PDB entry 3GGV | X-ray diffraction, 3.09 A resolution | chains B and A

Chain B (and A):
Name: V-1 protease
From: Human immunodeficiency virus 1
Notes: chain A of this document is another copy of the same molecule, construct and numbering; everything in this record applies to it too
Reference sequence: Q9Q2G8 (Q9Q2G8_9HIV1); residue numbers follow UniProt; this construct covers 1-99
Chain sequence (99 residues; each row starts with the number of its first residue):
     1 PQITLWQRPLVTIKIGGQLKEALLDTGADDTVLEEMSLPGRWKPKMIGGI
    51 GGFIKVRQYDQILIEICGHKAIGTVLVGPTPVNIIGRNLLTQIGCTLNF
Ligand contacts: GGV (methyl [(1S)-1-{[(1R,3S,4S)-3-hydroxy-4-{[(2S)-2-(3-{[6-(1-hydroxy-1-methylethyl)pyridin-2-yl]methyl}-2-oxo-2,3-dihydro-1H-imidazol-1-yl)-3,3-dimethylbutanoyl]amino}-5-phenyl-1-(4-pyridin-2-ylbenzyl)pentyl]carbamoyl}-2,2-dimethylpropyl]carbamate): Arg8, Leu23, Asp25, Gly27, Ala28, Asp29, Asp30, Val32, Ile47, Gly49, Ile50, Pro81, Val82, Ile84

Interface between chain B and chain A:
Contacting residue pairs - 92 pairs, chain B then chain A:
  Pro1(B) with Phe99(A), hydrogen bond (backbone-backbone)
  Gln2(B) with Thr96(A); Leu97(A); Asn98(A), hydrogen bond
  Ile3(B) with Thr96(A), hydrogen bond (backbone-side chain); Leu97(A), hydrogen bond (backbone-backbone); Phe99(A), hydrophobic
  Leu5(B) with Arg87(A), hydrogen bond (backbone-side chain); Leu90(A), hydrophobic; Thr91(A); Cys95(A)
  Trp6(B) with Arg87(A); Thr91(A); Gln92(A)
  Gln7(B) with Arg87(A), hydrogen bond (backbone-side chain)
  Arg8(B) with Asp29(A), salt bridge; Arg87(A)
  Pro9(B) with Thr26(A); Arg87(A)
  Leu24(B) with Thr26(A), hydrogen bond (backbone-side chain); Leu97(A), hydrophobic; Phe99(A), hydrophobic
  Asp25(B) with Asp25(A); Thr26(A); Gly27(A), hydrogen bond (side chain-backbone)
  Thr26(B) with Pro9(A); Leu24(A), hydrogen bond (side chain-backbone); Asp25(A); Thr26(A), hydrogen bond (backbone-side chain); Leu97(A)
  Gly27(B) with Leu23(A); Asp25(A)
  Asp29(B) with Arg8(A), salt bridge
  Gly48(B) with Ile50(A)
  Gly49(B) with Ile50(A)
  Ile50(B) with Gly49(A); Gly52(A); Thr80(A); Pro81(A); Ile84(A), hydrophobic
  Gly51(B) with Gly51(A); Gly52(A), hydrogen bond (backbone-backbone); Ile54(A)
  Gly52(B) with Gly51(A)
  Phe53(B) with Gly51(A)
  Ile54(B) with Ile50(A); Gly51(A)
  His69(B) with Phe99(A)
  Thr80(B) with Ile50(A)
  Ile84(B) with Ile50(A), hydrophobic
  Arg87(B) with Leu5(A), hydrogen bond (side chain-backbone); Trp6(A); Gln7(A); Arg8(A); Pro9(A)
  Leu90(B) with Leu5(A), hydrophobic
  Thr91(B) with Leu5(A); Trp6(A)
  Ile93(B) with Phe99(A)
  Gly94(B) with Asn98(A); Phe99(A)
  Cys95(B) with Leu5(A); Leu97(A), hydrophobic; Asn98(A); Phe99(A), hydrophobic
  Thr96(B) with Gln2(A); Ile3(A), hydrogen bond (side chain-backbone); Thr4(A), hydrogen bond (side chain-backbone); Thr96(A); Leu97(A); Asn98(A), hydrogen bond (backbone-backbone)
  Leu97(B) with Pro1(A); Gln2(A); Ile3(A), hydrogen bond (backbone-backbone); Leu5(A), hydrophobic; Thr26(A); Cys95(A), hydrophobic; Thr96(A); Leu97(A), hydrophobic
  Asn98(B) with Pro1(A); Gln2(A); Gly94(A); Cys95(A); Thr96(A), hydrogen bond (backbone-backbone); Asn98(A)
  Phe99(B) with Pro1(A), hydrogen bond (backbone-backbone); Ile3(A), hydrophobic; Leu24(A), hydrophobic; Cys67(A), hydrophobic; His69(A); Ile93(A); Cys95(A), hydrophobic
Interface residues without a listed pair, chain B (37 interface residues in all): Thr4, Leu23, Ile47, Cys67
Interface residues without a listed pair, chain A (39 interface residues in all): Ile47, Gly48, Phe53

Summary:
The interface between chain B and chain A involves 37 residues on one side and 39 on the other; the contacts
include 18 hydrogen bonds and 2 salt bridges. Polar contacts include Arg8(B)-Asp29(A), Gln2(B)-Asn98(A) and
Ile3(B)-Thr96(A). Chain B binds compound GGV.
Both chains are V-1 protease (Human immunodeficiency virus 1). Entry 3GGV (HIV Protease, pseudo-symmetric
inhibitors) was determined by X-ray diffraction, deposited together with 3S85, 3GGA and 3GGX.
